PDB entry 7RJA | electron microscopy, 3.00 A resolution | chains C and N of the 18 polymer chains in the assembly

Chain C:
Protein: Cytochrome b-c1 complex subunit Rieske, mitochondrial
From: Candida albicans (strain SC5314 / ATCC MYA-2876)
Notes: EC 7.1.1.8
UniProtKB: A0A1D8PJX3 (A0A1D8PJX3_CANAL); residues 1-213 here = UniProt positions 1-213
Amino-acid sequence (213 residues; row label = number of the first residue in the row):
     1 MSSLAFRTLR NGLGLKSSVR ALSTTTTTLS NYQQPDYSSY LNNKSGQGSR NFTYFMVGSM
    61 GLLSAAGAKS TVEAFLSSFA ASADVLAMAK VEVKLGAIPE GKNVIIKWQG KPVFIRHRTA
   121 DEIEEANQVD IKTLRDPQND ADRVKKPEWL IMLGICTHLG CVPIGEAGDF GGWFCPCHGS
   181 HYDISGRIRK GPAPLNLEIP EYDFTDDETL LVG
Unresolved in the structure: 1-30, 212-213
Bound ions: 2Fe-2S cluster Fe near His158 (its only coordinating residue here)
Ligand contacts: 2Fe-2S cluster (FES): Cys156, Thr157, His158, Leu159, Cys175, Cys177, His178, Pro192
Curated features (UniProtKB/Swiss-Prot):
  - binding site ([2Fe-2S] cluster): Cys156, His158, Cys175, His178

Chain N:
Protein: Ubiquinol--cytochrome-c reductase catalytic subunit
From: Candida albicans (strain SC5314 / ATCC MYA-2876)
UniProtKB: A0A1D8PHA3 (A0A1D8PHA3_CANAL); numbering as in UniProt (aligned over 1-288)
Amino-acid sequence (288 residues; each row starts with the number of its first residue):
     1 MFRTAYKTMN QSMVQKFIAG GVGVTGLTAS YLLYQDSMTA DAMTAAEHGL HPPAYNWPHN
    61 GMFETFDHAS IRRGFQVYRE VCAACHSLDR IAWRNLVGVS HTTSEAKAMA EELEYDDEPD
   121 DEGKPRKRPG KLADYIPGPY ENEQAARAAN QGAYPPDLSL IVKARHGGSD YIFSLLTGYP
   181 DEPPAGVVLP EGSNYNPYFP GGAIAMGRVL FDDLVEYEDG TPATTSQMAK DVSTFLNWAS
   241 EPEHDDRKKW GLKALVVLSS LYLLSIWVKR FKWTPIKNRK FRFDPPKK
Unresolved in the structure: 1-42, 287-288
Covalently attached groups: heme c (HEC) linked to Cys82, Cys85
Ligand contacts: heme c (HEC): Val81, Ala84, His86, Asn150, Ala153, Tyr154, Pro155, Pro156, Leu158, Ile161, Arg165, Tyr171, Ile172, Leu175, Leu176, Phe199, Pro200, Ile204, Ala205, Met206, Val209, Val232, Leu236
Curated features (UniProtKB/Swiss-Prot):
  - binding site (heme c): Cys82, Cys85, His86

Chain C / chain N interface:
Residue-residue contacts - 24 pairs, chain C then chain N:
  Tyr32(C) with Arg282(N), hydrogen bond
  Pro35(C) with Lys280(N)
  Tyr37(C) with Asn278(N); Lys280(N)
  Tyr40(C) with Lys280(N), hydrogen bond
  Phe52(C) with Trp267(N), hydrophobic
  Thr53(C) with Trp267(N); Phe271(N)
  Met56(C) with Leu264(N); Trp267(N), hydrophobic
  Ser59(C) with Leu264(N)
  Met60(C) with Leu261(N); Leu264(N); Ser265(N), hydrogen bond; Val268(N), hydrophobic
  Leu63(C) with Ser260(N); Leu261(N), hydrophobic; Leu264(N), hydrophobic
  Ser64(C) with Leu261(N)
  Ala83(C) with Arg94(N)
  Asp84(C) with Arg94(N), salt bridge; Tyr135(N), hydrogen bond
  Ala87(C) with Arg94(N); Ala133(N), hydrophobic
Also at the interface, not in a pair above, chain C (18 interface residues in all): Val57, Gly67, Ala74, Val91
Also at the interface, not in a pair above, chain N (16 interface residues in all): Lys131, Trp250, Val257

In short:
18 residues of chain C and 16 residues of chain N are in contact, with 4 hydrogen bonds and 1 salt bridge.
Polar pairs include Asp84(C)-Arg94(N), Tyr32(C)-Arg282(N) and Tyr40(C)-Lys280(N). Chain C binds 2Fe-2S
cluster. Covalently linked heme c: at Cys82(N).
Chain C is Cytochrome b-c1 complex subunit Rieske, mitochondrial and chain N is Ubiquinol--cytochrome-c
reductase catalytic subunit, both from Candida albicans (strain SC5314 / ATCC MYA-2876); the structure,
Complex III2 from Candida albicans, inhibitor free, was determined by electron microscopy (same publication as
7RJB, 7RJC, 7RJD and 7RJE).
